PDB entry 2UWE | X-ray diffraction, 2.40 A resolution | chains A and E of the 5 polymer chains in the assembly

[Chain A]
Name: HLA class I histocompatibility antigen, a-2 alpha chain
From: Homo sapiens
Notes: fragment: ecto-domain, residues 25-299
Reference sequence: P01892 (1A02_HUMAN); residues 1-275 here correspond to UniProt positions 25-299 (UniProt number = residue number + 24)
Amino-acid sequence (275 residues; row label = number of the first residue in the row):
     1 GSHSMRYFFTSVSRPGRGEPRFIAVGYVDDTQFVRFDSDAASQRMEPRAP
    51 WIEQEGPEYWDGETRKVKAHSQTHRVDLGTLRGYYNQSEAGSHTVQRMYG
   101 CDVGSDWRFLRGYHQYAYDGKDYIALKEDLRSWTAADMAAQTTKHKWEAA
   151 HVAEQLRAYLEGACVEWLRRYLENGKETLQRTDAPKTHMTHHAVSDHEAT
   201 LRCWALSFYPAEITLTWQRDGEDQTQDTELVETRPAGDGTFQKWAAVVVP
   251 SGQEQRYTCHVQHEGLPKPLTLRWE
Disulfides: C101-C164, C203-C259
Construct notes: engineered mutation A163 (Thr187 in P01892)
From the paper describing this entry:
  - mutagenesis - T163A (Kd 4.7 uM): increased binding to AHIII TCR
  - mutagenesis - T163A, E166A: unchanged signaling

[Chain E]
Name: Ahiii TCR alpha chain
From: Mus musculus
Amino-acid sequence (194 residues; numbered 0 to 198; 5 numbers in that range are skipped by the numbering (no residue carries them; nothing is unmodelled there); the number before each row is that of its first residue; numbering starts at 0):
     0 MDSVTQTEGLVTLTEGLPVMLNCTYQSTYSPFLFWYVQHLNEAPKLLLKS
    50 FTDNKRPEHQ
    61 GFHATLHKSSSSFHLQKSSAQLSDSALYYCALF
    96 LASSSFSKLVFGQGTSLSVVPNIQNPEPAVYQLK
   132 DPRSQDSTLCLFTDFDSQINVPKTMESGTFITDKTVLDMKAMDSKSNGAI
   182 AWSNQTSFTCQDIFKET
Disulfides: C22-C90, C141-C191
From the paper describing this entry:
  - conformationally variable residues (side-chain flip): S99

[Interface between chain A and chain E]
Pairs across the interface (18):
  R65(A) - F101(E)
  K66(A) - S99(E)  hydrogen bond (side chain-backbone)
  A69(A) - F101(E)  hydrophobic
  H151(A) - F50(E)
  H151(A) - T51(E)
  E154(A) - F31(E)
  E154(A) - F50(E)
  E154(A) - T51(E)
  Q155(A) - F31(E)
  Q155(A) - F50(E)
  Q155(A) - F93(E)
  A158(A) - S29(E)
  A158(A) - F31(E)  hydrophobic
  Y159(A) - S98(E)
  G162(A) - Y28(E)
  A163(A) - Y28(E)
  E166(A) - Y28(E)
  W167(A) - S99(E)
Other interface residues (no listed pair), chain A (13 interface residues in all): A150
Other interface residues (no listed pair), chain E (10 interface residues in all): S100
From the paper, about this interface:
  - pairs named by the authors: W167(A)-Y28(E)

[In short]
The interface between chain A and chain E involves 13 residues on one side and 10 on the other; the contacts
include 1 hydrogen bond. The hydrogen-bonded pair is K66(A)-S99(E). The paper describes a contact between
W167(A) and Y28(E). From the paper: T163A of chain A increases binding to AHIII TCR; conformational
variability at S99(E).
Chain A is HLA class I histocompatibility antigen, a-2 alpha chain (Homo sapiens) and chain E is Ahiii TCR
alpha chain (Mus musculus); the structure, Large CDR3a loop alteration as a function of MHC mutation, was
determined by X-ray diffraction, deposited together with 2J8U and 2JCC.
